4GPK - chains D and P of the 8 polymer chains in the assembly; structure by X-ray diffraction, 3.20 A resolution.

== Chain D ==
Protein: NprR
Organism: Bacillus thuringiensis serovar thuringiensis
Notes: fragment: this is a truncated form of the full-length protein, missing the 60 residues of the n-terminal hth domain, and with an additional c-terminal his-tag
UniProt: G5DDY8 (G5DDY8_BACTU); residues 61-423 here correspond to UniProt positions 12-374 (UniProt number = residue number - 49)
Chain sequence (372 residues; each row starts with the number of its first residue):
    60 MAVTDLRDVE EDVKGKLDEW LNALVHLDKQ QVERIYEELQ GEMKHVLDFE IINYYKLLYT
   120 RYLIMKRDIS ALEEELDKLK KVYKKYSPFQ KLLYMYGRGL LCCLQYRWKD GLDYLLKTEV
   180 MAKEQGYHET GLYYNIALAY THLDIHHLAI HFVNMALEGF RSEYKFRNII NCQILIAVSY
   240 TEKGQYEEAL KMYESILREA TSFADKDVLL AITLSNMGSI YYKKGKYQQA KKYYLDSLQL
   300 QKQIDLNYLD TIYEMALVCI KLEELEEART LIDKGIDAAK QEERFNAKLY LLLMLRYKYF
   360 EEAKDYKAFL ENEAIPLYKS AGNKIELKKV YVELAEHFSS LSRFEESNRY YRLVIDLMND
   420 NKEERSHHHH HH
Disordered / not traced: 60-69, 377-383, 419-431
Construct notes: initiating methionine (60); expression tag (424-431)
From the paper describing this entry:
  - mutagenesis - R126A, Y223A/F225A, N407A/Y410A: abolished signaling in response to NprX
  - binding site for NprX peptide: R126, Y193, N194, H201, E241, S274, N275, N306, D309
  - mutagenesis - Y223A/F225A: unchanged binding to peptide
  - mutagenesis - N407A/Y410A: unchanged binding to NprX7
  - mutagenesis - R126A: decreased binding to NprX peptide (chain P)

== Chain P ==
Protein: NprX peptide
Chain sequence (8 residues; row label = number of the first residue in the row):
    25 SSKPDIVG

== Interface between chain D and chain P ==
Contacting residue pairs (34; chain D residue first):
  L86(D) with V31(P), hydrophobic; G32(P)
  I123(D) with G32(P)
  M124(D) with G32(P), hydrogen bond (backbone-backbone)
  R126(D) with D29(P), salt bridge; I30(P); G32(P), hydrogen bond (side chain-backbone)
  L159(D) with I30(P), hydrophobic
  L163(D) with I30(P), hydrophobic
  Y193(D) with P28(P); D29(P), hydrogen bond (side chain-backbone); V31(P), hydrophobic
  N194(D) with I30(P); V31(P), hydrogen bond (side chain-backbone)
  L197(D) with P28(P); D29(P); I30(P)
  H201(D) with K27(P)
  N227(D) with V31(P)
  N230(D) with P28(P)
  I233(D) with P28(P), hydrophobic
  V237(D) with S26(P)
  I271(D) with S26(P); K27(P); P28(P), hydrophobic
  S274(D) with S26(P)
  N275(D) with S25(P), hydrogen bond (side chain-backbone); S26(P), hydrogen bond (side chain-backbone)
  S278(D) with S25(P)
  N306(D) with S26(P); K27(P), hydrogen bond (side chain-backbone)
  D309(D) with S25(P)
  T310(D) with S26(P)
  E313(D) with S25(P), hydrogen bond
Interface residues without a listed pair, chain D (29 interface residues in all): R120, Y155, G190, T200, F219, L234, E241

== In short ==
Chain D and chain P form an interface of 29 and 8 residues respectively; the contacts include 8 hydrogen bonds
and 1 salt bridge. Among the polar pairs are R126(D)-D29(P), M124(D)-G32(P) and R126(D)-G32(P). The paper
reports a binding site for NprX peptide at R126(D), Y193(D) and N194(D) among others; R126A, Y223A/F225A and
N407A/Y410A of chain D abolish signaling in response to NprX.
Chain D is NprR (Bacillus thuringiensis serovar thuringiensis) and chain P is NprX peptide; the structure,
Crystal structure of NprR in complex with its cognate peptide NprX, was determined by X-ray diffraction.
